3UCO - chains A and B; structure by X-ray diffraction, 2.50 A resolution.

# Chain A (and B)
Name: Carbonic anhydrase
From: Coccomyxa sp. PA
Notes: EC 4.2.1.1; chain B of this document is another copy of the same molecule, construct and numbering; everything in this record applies to it too
Reference sequence: Q96554 (Q96554_9CHLO); numbering as in UniProt (aligned over 1-227)
Chain sequence (227 residues; numbered 1 to 227; the number before each row is that of its first residue):
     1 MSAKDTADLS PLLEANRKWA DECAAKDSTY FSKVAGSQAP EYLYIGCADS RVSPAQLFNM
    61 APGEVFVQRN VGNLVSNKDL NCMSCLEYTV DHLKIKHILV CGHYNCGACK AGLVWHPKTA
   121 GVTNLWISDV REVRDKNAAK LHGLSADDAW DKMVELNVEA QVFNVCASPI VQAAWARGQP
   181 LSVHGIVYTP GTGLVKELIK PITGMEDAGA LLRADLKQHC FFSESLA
Disordered / not traced: 1-5
Metal / ion sites: Zn2+: Cys47, His103, Cys106
From the paper describing this entry:
  - binding site for iodide ion: Asp49, Phe66, Arg69, Val71, Tyr88, Ala108
  - catalytic residues: Asp49, Arg51 (proposed by the authors, not directly observed)
  - catalytic residues: Gln38, Tyr88, His92 (citing earlier work)

# How chain A and chain B interact
Pairs across the interface - 143 pairs, chain A then chain B:
  Ala7(A) - His97(B)
  Ala7(A) - Ser182(B)
  Ala7(A) - His184(B)
  Ala7(A) - Pro201(B)
  Leu9(A) - Leu99(B)  hydrophobic
  Leu9(A) - His184(B)
  Leu9(A) - Ile186(B)  hydrophobic
  Leu9(A) - Glu197(B)
  Leu12(A) - Tyr42(B)  hydrophobic
  Leu12(A) - Phe58(B)
  Leu12(A) - Met60(B)  hydrophobic
  Leu13(A) - Val195(B)  hydrophobic
  Ala15(A) - Phe58(B)
  Asn16(A) - Leu57(B)  hydrogen bond (side chain-backbone)
  Asn16(A) - Gly193(B)  hydrogen bond (side chain-backbone)
  Asn16(A) - Leu194(B)
  Asn16(A) - Val195(B)  hydrogen bond (side chain-backbone)
  Arg17(A) - Leu194(B)
  Trp19(A) - Gln56(B)
  Trp19(A) - Leu57(B)
  Trp19(A) - Tyr188(B)
  Trp19(A) - Gly193(B)
  Ala20(A) - Thr192(B)
  Ala20(A) - Gly193(B)
  Ala20(A) - Leu194(B)  hydrophobic
  Phe31(A) - Tyr188(B)
  Phe31(A) - Pro190(B)
  Phe31(A) - Gly191(B)
  Phe31(A) - Thr192(B)
  Phe31(A) - Gly193(B)
  Ser32(A) - Gly191(B)
  Val34(A) - Arg51(B)  hydrogen bond (backbone-side chain)
  Ala35(A) - Arg51(B)
  Ala35(A) - Asn105(B)
  Ala35(A) - Gly191(B)
  Gly36(A) - Asn105(B)
  Ser37(A) - Arg51(B)  hydrogen bond (backbone-side chain)
  Ser37(A) - Asn105(B)
  Gln38(A) - Asp49(B)  hydrogen bond
  Gln38(A) - Ser50(B)  hydrogen bond
  Pro40(A) - Ser50(B)
  Tyr42(A) - Leu12(B)  hydrophobic
  Ala48(A) - Phe66(B)  hydrophobic
  Ala48(A) - Val67(B)  hydrogen bond (backbone-backbone)
  Ala48(A) - Cys85(B)  hydrophobic
  Asp49(A) - Gln38(B)  hydrogen bond
  Asp49(A) - Phe66(B)
  Ser50(A) - Gln38(B)  hydrogen bond
  Ser50(A) - Pro40(B)
  Ser50(A) - Pro62(B)
  Ser50(A) - Gly63(B)  hydrogen bond (backbone-backbone)
  Ser50(A) - Glu64(B)
  Ser50(A) - Val65(B)
  Ser50(A) - Phe66(B)
  Arg51(A) - Val34(B)  hydrogen bond (side chain-backbone)
  Arg51(A) - Ser37(B)  hydrogen bond (side chain-backbone)
  Arg51(A) - Gly63(B)
  Ser53(A) - Ala55(B)
  Ala55(A) - Ser53(B)
  Ala55(A) - Gln56(B)
  Gln56(A) - Trp19(B)  hydrogen bond (backbone-side chain)
  Gln56(A) - Ala55(B)
  Gln56(A) - Met60(B)  hydrogen bond (side chain-backbone)
  Gln56(A) - Pro62(B)
  Leu57(A) - Asn16(B)  hydrogen bond (backbone-side chain)
  Leu57(A) - Trp19(B)  hydrophobic
  Phe58(A) - Leu12(B)
  Phe58(A) - Ala15(B)
  Met60(A) - Leu12(B)  hydrophobic
  Met60(A) - Gln56(B)  hydrogen bond (backbone-side chain)
  Pro62(A) - Ser50(B)
  Pro62(A) - Gln56(B)
  Gly63(A) - Ser50(B)  hydrogen bond (backbone-backbone)
  Gly63(A) - Arg51(B)
  Glu64(A) - Ser50(B)
  Val65(A) - Ser50(B)
  Phe66(A) - Ala48(B)  hydrophobic
  Phe66(A) - Asp49(B)
  Phe66(A) - Ser50(B)
  Val67(A) - Ala48(B)  hydrogen bond (backbone-backbone)
  Val67(A) - Arg69(B)
  Gln68(A) - Arg69(B)  hydrogen bond (side chain-backbone)
  Gln68(A) - Asn81(B)  hydrogen bond
  Arg69(A) - Val67(B)
  Arg69(A) - Gln68(B)  hydrogen bond (backbone-side chain)
  Arg69(A) - Arg69(B)
  Asn70(A) - Asn81(B)
  Val71(A) - Ser84(B)
  Asp79(A) - Asn81(B)  hydrogen bond
  Leu80(A) - Trp126(B)
  Asn81(A) - Gln68(B)  hydrogen bond
  Asn81(A) - Asn70(B)
  Asn81(A) - Asp79(B)  hydrogen bond
  Asn81(A) - Asn81(B)  hydrogen bond
  Asn81(A) - Cys82(B)
  Asn81(A) - Trp126(B)
  Met83(A) - Val122(B)
  Ser84(A) - Val122(B)
  Ser84(A) - Thr123(B)
  Ser84(A) - Trp126(B)
  Cys85(A) - Ala48(B)  hydrophobic
  Cys85(A) - Val71(B)  hydrophobic
  Glu87(A) - Gly121(B)
  Glu87(A) - Val122(B)  hydrogen bond (side chain-backbone)
  Glu87(A) - Thr123(B)  hydrogen bond
  Tyr88(A) - Thr123(B)
  His92(A) - Trp115(B)
  Leu99(A) - Leu9(B)  hydrophobic
  Asn105(A) - Ala35(B)
  Asn105(A) - Gly36(B)
  Asn105(A) - Ser37(B)
  Gly107(A) - Tyr88(B)
  Trp115(A) - His92(B)
  Gly121(A) - Glu87(B)
  Val122(A) - Met83(B)
  Val122(A) - Ser84(B)
  Val122(A) - Glu87(B)  hydrogen bond (backbone-side chain)
  Thr123(A) - Ser84(B)
  Thr123(A) - Glu87(B)  hydrogen bond (backbone-side chain)
  Thr123(A) - Tyr88(B)
  Trp126(A) - Leu80(B)
  Trp126(A) - Asn81(B)
  Trp126(A) - Ser84(B)
  Ser182(A) - Ala7(B)
  His184(A) - Leu9(B)
  Ile186(A) - Leu9(B)  hydrophobic
  Tyr188(A) - Phe31(B)
  Pro190(A) - Phe31(B)
  Pro190(A) - Val34(B)
  Gly191(A) - Phe31(B)
  Gly191(A) - Ser32(B)
  Gly191(A) - Ala35(B)
  Thr192(A) - Phe31(B)
  Gly193(A) - Asn16(B)  hydrogen bond (backbone-side chain)
  Gly193(A) - Trp19(B)
  Gly193(A) - Ala20(B)
  Gly193(A) - Phe31(B)
  Leu194(A) - Asn16(B)
  Leu194(A) - Arg17(B)
  Leu194(A) - Ala20(B)  hydrophobic
  Val195(A) - Leu13(B)
  Val195(A) - Asn16(B)  hydrogen bond (backbone-side chain)
  Pro201(A) - Ala7(B)
Other interface residues (no listed pair), chain A (72 interface residues in all): Ala61, Cys82, His97, Leu125, Glu197, Thr203
Other interface residues (no listed pair), chain B (72 interface residues in all): Thr6, Asn59, Ala61, Leu125

# In short
The chain A/chain B interface involves 72 residues from each chain, with 32 hydrogen bonds. Among the polar
pairs are Asn16(A)-Leu57(B), Asn16(A)-Gly193(B) and Asn16(A)-Val195(B). From the paper: catalytic residues
Asp49(A), Arg51(A) and Gln38(A) among others; a binding site for iodide ion at Asp49(A), Phe66(A) and Arg69(A)
among others.
Both chains are Carbonic anhydrase (Coccomyxa sp. PA). Entry 3UCO (Coccomyxa beta-carbonic anhydrase in
complex with iodide) was determined by X-ray diffraction together with 3UCJ, 3UCK, 3UCM and 3UCN from the same
study.
